Entry 6XQN (electron microscopy, 3.30 A resolution); this record covers chains I and J of the 9 polymer chains in the assembly.

# Chain I
Protein: Calcium uptake protein 1, mitochondrial
Source organism: Homo sapiens
UniProtKB: Q9BPX6 (MICU1_HUMAN); residues 94-476 here = UniProt positions 94-476
Chain sequence (394 residues; numbered 86 to 479; the number before each row is that of its first residue):
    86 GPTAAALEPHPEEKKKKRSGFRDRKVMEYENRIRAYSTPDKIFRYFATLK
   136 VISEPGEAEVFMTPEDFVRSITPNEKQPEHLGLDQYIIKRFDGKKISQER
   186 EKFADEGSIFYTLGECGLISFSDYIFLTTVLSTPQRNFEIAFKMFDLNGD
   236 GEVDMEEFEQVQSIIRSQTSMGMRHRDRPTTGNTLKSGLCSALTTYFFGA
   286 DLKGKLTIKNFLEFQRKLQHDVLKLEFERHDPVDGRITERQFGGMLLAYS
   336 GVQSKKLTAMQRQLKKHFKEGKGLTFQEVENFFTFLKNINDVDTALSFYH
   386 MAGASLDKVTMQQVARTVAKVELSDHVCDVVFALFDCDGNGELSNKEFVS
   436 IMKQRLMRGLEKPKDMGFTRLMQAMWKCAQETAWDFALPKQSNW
Disordered / not traced: 86-104, 138-142, 177-183, 254-274, 445-479
Differences from the reference sequence: expression tag (86-93, 477-479)
Curated features (UniProtKB/Swiss-Prot):
  - region: Lys-99 to Lys-110 (Polybasic region), Lys-126 to Arg-129 (K/R-ring), Arg-259 to Arg-263 (K/R-ring), Arg-455 to Gln-465 (C-helix region)
  - binding site (Ca(2+)): Asp-231, Asn-233, Asp-235, Glu-237, Glu-242, Asp-421, Asp-423, Asn-425, Glu-427, Glu-432
  - modified residue: Ser-122 (Phosphoserine), Arg-455 (Asymmetric dimethylarginine)
  - natural variant: Arg-129 to Gln-476 (deletion: In MPXPS), Arg-129 (R129P: In MPXPS; uncertain significance), Arg-185 (deletion: In MPXPS)
  - mutagenesis: Lys-99 to Arg-103 (Abolishes interaction with EMRE/SMDT1), Lys-99 to Lys-102 (Abolishes interaction with EMRE/SMDT1 while maintaining interaction with MICU2), Phe-106 (F106A: Slightly decreased ability to inhibit MCU channel activity in absence of calcium), Tyr-114 (Y114A: Decreased ability to inhibit MCU channel activity in absence of calcium), Arg-117 (R117A: Slightly decreased ability to inhibit MCU channel activity in absence of calcium), Arg-119 (R119E: Impaired interaction with MCU; R119K: Does not affect interaction with MCU), Tyr-121 (Y121A: Decreased ability to inhibit MCU channel activity in absence of calcium), Lys-126 to Arg-129 (Abolished ability to inhibit MCU channel activity in absence of calcium; when associated with 259-E--E-263), Lys-126 (K126A: Abolished ability to inhibit MCU channel activity in absence of calcium; K126E: Abolished ability to inhibit MCU in absence of calcium), Arg-129 (R129A: Decreased ability to inhibit MCU channel activity in absence of calcium), Arg-154 (R154K: Does not affect interaction with MCU; R154Q: Impaired interaction with MCU), Arg-221 (R221A: Abolishes homooligomerization), 14 further mutagenesis entries in UniProt
What the authors report for this chain:
  - conformationally variable residues (order/disorder transition): Met-258 to Leu-274

# Chain J
Protein: Calcium uptake protein 2, mitochondrial
Source organism: Homo sapiens
UniProtKB: Q8IYU8 (MICU2_HUMAN); residue numbers follow UniProt; this construct covers 52-434
Chain sequence (383 residues; row label = number of the first residue in the row):
    52 HHSRVSVAARDGSFTVSAQKNVEHGIIYIGKPSLRKQRFMQFSSLEHEGE
   102 YYMTPRDFLFSVMFEQMERKTSVKKLTKKDIEDTLSGIQTAGCGSTFFRD
   152 LGDKGLISYTEYLFLLTILTKPHSGFHVAFKMLDTDGNEMIEKREFFKLQ
   202 KIISKQDDLMTVKTNETGYQEAIVKEPEINTTLQMRFFGKRGQRKLHYKE
   252 FRRFMENLQTEIQEMEFLQFSKGLSFMRKEDFAEWLLFFTNTENKDIYWK
   302 NVREKLSAGESISLDEFKSFCHFTTHLEDFAIAMQMFSLAHRPVRLAEFK
   352 RAVKVATGQELSNNILDTVFKIFDLDGDECLSHEEFLGVLKNRMHRGLWV
   402 PQHQSIQEYWKCVKKESIKGVKEVWKQAGKGLF
Disordered / not traced: 52-85, 207-227, 398-434
Curated features (UniProtKB/Swiss-Prot):
  - binding site (Ca(2+)): Asp-185, Asp-187, Asn-189, Met-191, Glu-193, Glu-196, Asp-375, Asp-377, Asp-379, Cys-381, Glu-386
  - modified residue: Ser-205 (Phosphoserine)
  - mutagenesis: Arg-107 (R107E: Does not affect its ability to regulate the activity of MCU; when associated with 120-E-E-121 and R-154), Arg-120 to Lys-121 (Does not affect its ability to regulate the activity of MCU; when associated with E-107 and R-154), Asp-154 (D154R: Does not affect its ability to regulate the activity of MCU; when associated with E-107 and 120-E-E-121), Lys-172 (K172A: Does not affect interaction with MICU1), Asp-185 (D185A: Abolishes mitochondrial Ca(2+) uptake; when associated with A-375 and A-386. In EF1(mut); decreased calcium-binding and abolished ability to interact with MICU1 when associated with K-196), Glu-196 (E196K: In EF1(mut); decreased calcium-binding and abolished ability to interact with MICU1 when associated with A-185), Lys-206 (K206A: Does not affect interaction with MICU2), Glu-329 (E329A: Does not affect interaction with MICU1), Gln-336 (Q336A: Decreased interaction with MICU1), Arg-352 (R352A: Abolished interaction with MICU1; R352E: Abilished interaction with MICU1 and ability to regulate the activity of MCU), Asp-375 (D375A: Abolishes mitochondrial Ca(2+) uptake; when associated with A-185 and A-386), Glu-386 (E386A: Abolishes mitochondrial Ca(2+) uptake; when associated with A-185 and A-375)

# How chain I and chain J interact
Contacting residue pairs (24; chain I residue first):
  Arg-221(I) / Asp-330(J)  salt bridge
  Asn-222(I) / Met-337(J)
  Ile-225(I) / Ile-333(J)  hydrophobic
  Ile-225(I) / Met-337(J)  hydrophobic
  Ala-226(I) / Met-337(J)  hydrophobic
  Lys-228(I) / Arg-352(J)  hydrogen bond (backbone-side chain)
  Lys-228(I) / Val-356(J)
  Met-229(I) / Phe-338(J)  hydrophobic
  Met-229(I) / Arg-352(J)
  Met-229(I) / Ala-353(J)
  Met-229(I) / Val-356(J)  hydrophobic
  Asp-231(I) / Arg-352(J)  hydrogen bond (backbone-side chain)
  Leu-232(I) / Arg-352(J)
  Gly-234(I) / Arg-352(J)
  Ile-249(I) / Met-337(J)
  Ile-249(I) / Ala-341(J)  hydrophobic
  Ser-252(I) / Leu-340(J)
  Gln-253(I) / Leu-340(J)
  Ala-380(I) / Met-183(J)
  Tyr-384(I) / Met-183(J)  hydrophobic
  Ala-387(I) / Ile-203(J)  hydrophobic
  Val-399(I) / Met-183(J)  hydrophobic
  Thr-402(I) / Thr-186(J)
  Val-403(I) / Lys-182(J)
Also at the interface, not in a pair above, chain I (24 interface residues in all): Asn-233, Ile-250, Asp-376, Thr-379, Leu-381, Phe-383
Also at the interface, not in a pair above, chain J (18 interface residues in all): Gly-176, Val-179, Ala-180, Ala-334, Glu-349
Interface features reported in the paper:
  - interface residues, chain I: Met-229(I), Phe-383(I)
  - interface residues, chain J: Met-183(J), Met-337(J)

# In short
24 residues of chain I and 18 residues of chain J are in contact, with 2 hydrogen bonds and 1 salt bridge.
Among the polar pairs are Arg-221(I)/Asp-330(J), Lys-228(I)/Arg-352(J) and Asp-231(I)/Arg-352(J). From the
paper: interface residues Met-229(I), Phe-383(I) and Met-183(J) among others; conformational variability at
Met-258(I).
Here chain I is Calcium uptake protein 1, mitochondrial and chain J is Calcium uptake protein 2,
mitochondrial, both from Homo sapiens. Entry 6XQN (Structure of a mitochondrial calcium uniporter holocomplex
(MICU1, MICU2, MCU, EMRE) in low Ca2+) was determined by electron microscopy (same publication as 6XQO).
